PDB entry 3CVW | X-ray diffraction, 3.20 A resolution | chains D and A of the 3 polymer chains in the assembly

[Chain D]
Molecule: 15-nt DNA strand
Sequence (15 nucleotides; row label = number of the first residue in the row):
     1 TACCTGCAACCGCTG

[Chain A]
Protein: RE11660p
Source organism: Drosophila melanogaster
UniProt: Q8SXK5 (Q8SXK5_DROME); residues 1-520 here = UniProt positions 1-520
Amino-acid sequence (543 residues; row label = number of the first residue in the row; numbers below 1 keep their minus sign (Met-22 is residue -22)):
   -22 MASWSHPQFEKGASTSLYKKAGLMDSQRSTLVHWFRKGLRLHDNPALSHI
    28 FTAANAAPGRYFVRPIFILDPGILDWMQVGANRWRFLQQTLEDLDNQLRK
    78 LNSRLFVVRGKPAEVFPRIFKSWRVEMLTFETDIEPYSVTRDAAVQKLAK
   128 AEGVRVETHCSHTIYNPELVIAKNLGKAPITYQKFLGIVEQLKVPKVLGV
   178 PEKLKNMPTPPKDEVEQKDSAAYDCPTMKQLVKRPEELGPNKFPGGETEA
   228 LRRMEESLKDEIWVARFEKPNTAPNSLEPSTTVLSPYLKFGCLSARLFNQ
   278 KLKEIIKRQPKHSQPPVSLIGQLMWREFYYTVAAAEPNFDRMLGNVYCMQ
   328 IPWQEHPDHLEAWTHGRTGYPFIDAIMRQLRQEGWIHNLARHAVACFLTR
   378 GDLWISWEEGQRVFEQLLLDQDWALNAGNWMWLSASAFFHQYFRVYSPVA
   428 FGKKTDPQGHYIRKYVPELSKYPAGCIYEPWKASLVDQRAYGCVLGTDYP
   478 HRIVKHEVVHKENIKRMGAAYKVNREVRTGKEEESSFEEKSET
Disordered / not traced: -22 to 3, 506-520
Differences from the reference sequence: expression tag (-22 to 0); engineered mutation Asn365 (His in Q8SXK5)
Residues lining bound ligands:
  - FAD (flavin-adenine dinucleotide): Phe244, Lys246, Thr258, Thr259, Val260, Leu261, Ser262, Leu265, Leu296, Gln299, Leu300, Trp302, Arg303, Tyr306, Trp362, Ile363, His364, Asn365, Arg368, His369, Ala372, Phe391, Leu395, Asp397, Gln398, Asp399, Leu402, Asn403, Asn406, Trp407, Leu410
  - FO1 (1-deoxy-1-(8-hydroxy-2,4-dioxo-3,4-dihydropyrimido[4,5-b]quinolin-10(2H)-yl)-D-ribitol): Phe12, Arg13, Lys14, Phe44, Ile45, Leu46, Asp47, Ile50, Trp53, Met54, Val56, Arg60, Trp61, Leu64, Asp110, Glu112, Tyr114, Ser115, Arg118, Lys266, Phe267, Gln398

[Interface between chain D and chain A]
Contacting residue pairs (15):
  DA8(D) with Phe420(A), sugar contact
  DA9(D) with Tyr419(A), sugar contact; Phe420(A), sugar contact
  DC10(D) with His417(A), sugar contact; Gln418(A), base contact; Tyr419(A), sugar contact; Tyr498(A), phosphate contact; Arg502(A), salt bridge to the phosphate
  DC11(D) with His417(A), sugar contact; Arg502(A), salt bridge to the phosphate
  DG12(D) with Ile157(A), phosphate contact; Arg505(A), salt bridge to the phosphate
  DC13(D) with Ile157(A), phosphate contact; Thr158(A), sugar contact; Lys161(A), salt bridge to the phosphate
Also at the interface, not in a pair above, chain D (7 interface residues in all): DC7

[In short]
7 residues of chain D face 10 of chain A across their interface; the contacts include 4 salt bridges. Among
the polar pairs are DC10(D)-Arg502(A), DC11(D)-Arg502(A) and DG12(D)-Arg505(A). Ligands of chain A:
flavin-adenine dinucleotide and compound FO1.
Chain D is a 15-nt DNA strand and chain A is RE11660p (Drosophila melanogaster); the structure, Drosophila
melanogaster (6-4) photolyase H365N mutant bound to ds DNA with a T-T (6-4) photolesion and ..., was
determined by X-ray diffraction.
